PDB entry 7Y9K | X-ray diffraction, 2.23 A resolution | chain A

# Chain A
Molecule: Bifunctional cytochrome P450/NADPH--P450 reductase
From: Priestia megaterium
Notes: EC 1.14.14.1, 1.6.2.4
Reference sequence: P14779 (CPXB_BACMB); residues 3-465 here = UniProt positions 3-465
Chain sequence (465 residues; row label = number of the first residue in the row):
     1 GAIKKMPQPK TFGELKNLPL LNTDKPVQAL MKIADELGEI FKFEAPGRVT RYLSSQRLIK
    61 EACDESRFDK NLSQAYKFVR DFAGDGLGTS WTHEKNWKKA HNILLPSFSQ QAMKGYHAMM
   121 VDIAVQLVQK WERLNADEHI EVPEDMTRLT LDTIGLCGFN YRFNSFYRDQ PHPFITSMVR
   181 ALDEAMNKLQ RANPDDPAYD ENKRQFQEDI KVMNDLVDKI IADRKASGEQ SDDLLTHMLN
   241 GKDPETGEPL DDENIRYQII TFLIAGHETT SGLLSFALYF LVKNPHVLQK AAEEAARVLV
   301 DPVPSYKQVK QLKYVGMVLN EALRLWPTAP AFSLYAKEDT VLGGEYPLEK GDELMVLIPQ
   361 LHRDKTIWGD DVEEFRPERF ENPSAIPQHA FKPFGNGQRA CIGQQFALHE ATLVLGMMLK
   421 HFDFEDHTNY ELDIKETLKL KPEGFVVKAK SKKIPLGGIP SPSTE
Disordered / not traced: 1-3, 457-465
Differences from the reference sequence: expression tag (1-2); engineered mutation Lys5 (Glu in P14779), Tyr76 (Leu in P14779), Gly88 (Phe in P14779), Lys439 (Thr in P14779)
Bound ions: heme Fe near Cys401 (its only coordinating residue here)
Ligand contacts: heme (HEM): Lys70, Leu87, Gly88, Trp97, Phe108, Thr261, Phe262, Ala265, Gly266, Thr269, Thr270, Leu273, Leu323, Thr328, Ala329, Phe332, Pro393, Phe394, Gly395, Gln398, Arg399, Ala400, Cys401, Ile402, Gly403, Phe406, Ala407
Curated features (UniProtKB/Swiss-Prot):
  - binding site ((9Z)-hexadecenoate): Tyr52
  - binding site (heme): Cys401
  - site: Thr269 (Important for catalytic activity)
  - mutagenesis: Arg48 (R48Q/S: 2-3-fold decrease in binding affinity for N-myristoyl-L-methionine as substrate), Ala75 (A75G: Higher activity in the hydroxylation of highly branched fatty acids; when associated with V-88 and Q-189), Ala83 (A83F: 800-fold binding affinity for laurate as substrate. High coupling of NADPH consumption to laurate formation. Very much more effective in indole hydroxylation. Favors omega-2 hydroxylation ...), Leu87 (L87E: Ineffective covalent modification of the heme macrocycle. Extensive formation of Fe(II)CO complex in the substrate-free form ...), Leu189 (L189Q: Higher activity in the hydroxylation of highly branched fatty acids; when associated with G-75 and V-88), Phe262 (F262E: Ineffective covalent modification of the heme macrocycle. Substantially slower FMN to heme electron transfer for the arachidonate-bound enzyme. Product distribution biased towards omega-3), Ala265 (A265C: No effective fatty acid oxidation. No effect on electron transport from NADPH to FMN ...), Thr269 (T269A: Contrary to wild-type, significant decrease in the formation of the high-spin complex via substrate binding, and decreased substrate-induced reduction potential shift with saturating ...), Ala329 (A329V: Substrate binding affinity increases 5-10 fold and the turnover number increases 2-8-fold for palmitate as substrate compared to the wild-type ...), Ala331 (A331P: Enhanced activity with small non-natural substrates with altered product profiles compared to wild-type), Phe394 (F394H: High substrate-free turnover rate constant. Negligible substrate-induced spin-state and substrate-induced heme reduction-potential shifts on addition of saturating concentrations of ...), Ile402 (I402E: Ineffective covalent modification of the heme macrocycle. 2-fold apparent limiting rate of flavin to heme electron transfer for arachidonate-bound enzyme ...)

# In short
Chain A binds heme. UniProt lists (9Z)-hexadecenoate-binding residue Tyr52, heme-binding residue Cys401 and 12
mutagenesis sites.
Chain A is Bifunctional cytochrome P450/NADPH--P450 reductase (Priestia megaterium); the structure, Crystal
structure of P450 BM3-TMK from Bacillus megaterium, was determined by X-ray diffraction, deposited together
with 7Y9J.
